PDB entry 7PF2 | electron microscopy, 5.10 A resolution (low resolution: residue-level contacts below are approximate; hydrogen-bond / salt-bridge calls are withheld) | chains K and I of the 19 polymer chains in the assembly

Chain K:
Protein: Histone H3.2
Source organism: Homo sapiens
Reference sequence: Q71DI3 (H32_HUMAN); residues 0-135 here correspond to UniProt positions 1-136 (UniProt number = residue number + 1)
Chain sequence (136 residues; row label = number of the first residue in the row; numbering starts at 0):
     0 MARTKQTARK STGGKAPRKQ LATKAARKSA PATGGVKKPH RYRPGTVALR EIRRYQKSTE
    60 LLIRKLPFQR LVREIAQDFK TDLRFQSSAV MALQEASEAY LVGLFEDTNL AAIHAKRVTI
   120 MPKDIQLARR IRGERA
Unresolved in the structure: 0-36, 134-135
Differences from the reference sequence: engineered mutation Ala110 (Cys111 in Q71DI3)
Swiss-Prot annotation at these positions:
  - modified residue: Arg2 (Asymmetric dimethylarginine), Thr3 (Phosphothreonine), Lys4 (Allysine), Gln5 (5-glutamyl dopamine), Thr6 (Phosphothreonine), Arg8 (Citrulline), Lys9 (N6,N6,N6-trimethyllysine), Ser10 (ADP-ribosylserine), Thr11 (Phosphothreonine), Lys14 (N6-(2-hydroxyisobutyryl)lysine), Arg17 (Asymmetric dimethylarginine), Lys18 (N6-(2-hydroxyisobutyryl)lysine), Lys23 (N6-(2-hydroxyisobutyryl)lysine), Arg26 (Citrulline), Lys27 (N6,N6,N6-trimethyllysine), Ser28 (ADP-ribosylserine), Lys36 (N6,N6,N6-trimethyllysine), Lys37 (N6-methyllysine), Tyr41 (Phosphotyrosine), Lys56 (N6,N6,N6-trimethyllysine) and 8 more in UniProt
  - lipidation: Lys18 (N6-decanoyllysine)

Chain I:
Molecule: 748-nt DNA strand
Source organism: synthetic construct
Sequence (748 nucleotides; row label = number of the first residue in the row; note: 187 numbers in that range are skipped by the numbering (no residue carries them; nothing is unmodelled there)):
     1 ATCTCTCGCG CACTGGCCGC CTGGAGAATC CCGGTGCCGA GGCCGCTCAA TTGGTCGTAG
    61 ACAGCTCTAG CACCGCTTAA ACGCACGTAC GCGCTGTCCC CCGCGTTTTA ACCGCCAAGG
   121 GGATTACTCC CTAGTCTCCA GGCACGTGTC AGATATATAC ATCCTGTCAT GTAAGTA
   365 TTAAGGTAAC CCGTCTCGCG CACTGGCCGC CTGGAGAATC CCGGTGCCGA GGCCGCTCAA
   425 TTGGTCGTAG ACAGCTCTAG CACCGCTTAA ACGCACGTAC GCGCTGTCCC CCGCGTTTTA
   485 ACCGCCAAGG GGATTACTCC CTAGTCTCCA GGCACGTGTC AGATATATAC ATCCTGTCAT
   545 GTAAGTATTA AGGTAACCCG TCTCGCGCAC TGGCCGCCTG GAGAATCCCG GTGCCGAGGC
   605 CGCTCAATTG GTCGTAGACA GCTCTAGCAC CGCTTAAACG CACGTACGCG CTGTCCCCCG
   665 CGTTTTAACC GCCAAGGGGA TTACTCCCTA GTCTCCAGGC ACGTGTCAGA TATATACATC
   725 CTGTCATGTA AGTATTAAGG TAACCCGTCT CGCGCACTGG CCGCCTGGAG AATCCCGGTG
   785 CCGAGGCCGC TCAATTGGTC GTAGACAGCT CTAGCACCGC TTAAACGCAC GTACGCGCTG
   845 TCCCCCGCGT TTTAACCGCC AAGGGGATTA CTCCCTAGTC TCCAGGCACG TGTCAGATAT
   905 ATACATCCTG TCATGTAAGT ATTAAGGTGA T
Unresolved in the structure: 1-10, 365-379, 552-935

Chain K / chain I interface:
Pairs across the interface - 26 pairs, chain K then chain I:
  Lys37(K) - DG540(I)
  Arg40(K) - DC538(I)
  Tyr41(K) - DC537(I)
  Tyr41(K) - DC538(I)
  Arg42(K) - DA463(I)
  Arg42(K) - DC538(I)
  Pro43(K) - DT462(I)
  Pro43(K) - DA463(I)
  Thr45(K) - DC537(I)
  Thr45(K) - DC538(I)
  Arg63(K) - DA454(I)
  Arg63(K) - DA455(I)
  Arg72(K) - DC445(I)
  Arg83(K) - DC445(I)
  Phe84(K) - DG444(I)
  Phe84(K) - DC445(I)
  Gln85(K) - DG444(I)
  Ser86(K) - DG444(I)
  Arg116(K) - DG465(I)
  Arg116(K) - DC466(I)
  Val117(K) - DC464(I)
  Val117(K) - DG465(I)
  Thr118(K) - DC464(I)
  Thr118(K) - DG465(I)
  Met120(K) - DG465(I)
  Met120(K) - DC466(I)
Interface residues without a listed pair, chain K (18 interface residues in all): Gln68, Lys122
Interface residues without a listed pair, chain I (14 interface residues in all): DC460, DT539

Summary:
18 residues of chain K and 14 residues of chain I are in contact.
Chain K is Histone H3.2 (Homo sapiens) and chain I is a 748-nt DNA strand (synthetic construct); the
structure, Nucleosome stack of the 4x187 nucleosome array containing H1, was determined by electron microscopy
together with 7PET, 7PEU, 7PEV, 7PEW, 7PEX, 7PEY and 16 further entries from the same study.
